Entry 8YFQ (electron microscopy, 3.30 A resolution); this record covers chains B and J of the 17 polymer chains in the assembly.

== Chain B ==
Molecule: DNA-directed RNA polymerase subunit beta
Source organism: Komagataella phaffii
Notes: EC 2.7.7.6
UniProt: C4QZQ7 (C4QZQ7_KOMPG); numbering as in UniProt (aligned over 1-1227)
Sequence (1227 residues; numbered 1 to 1227; the number before each row is that of its first residue):
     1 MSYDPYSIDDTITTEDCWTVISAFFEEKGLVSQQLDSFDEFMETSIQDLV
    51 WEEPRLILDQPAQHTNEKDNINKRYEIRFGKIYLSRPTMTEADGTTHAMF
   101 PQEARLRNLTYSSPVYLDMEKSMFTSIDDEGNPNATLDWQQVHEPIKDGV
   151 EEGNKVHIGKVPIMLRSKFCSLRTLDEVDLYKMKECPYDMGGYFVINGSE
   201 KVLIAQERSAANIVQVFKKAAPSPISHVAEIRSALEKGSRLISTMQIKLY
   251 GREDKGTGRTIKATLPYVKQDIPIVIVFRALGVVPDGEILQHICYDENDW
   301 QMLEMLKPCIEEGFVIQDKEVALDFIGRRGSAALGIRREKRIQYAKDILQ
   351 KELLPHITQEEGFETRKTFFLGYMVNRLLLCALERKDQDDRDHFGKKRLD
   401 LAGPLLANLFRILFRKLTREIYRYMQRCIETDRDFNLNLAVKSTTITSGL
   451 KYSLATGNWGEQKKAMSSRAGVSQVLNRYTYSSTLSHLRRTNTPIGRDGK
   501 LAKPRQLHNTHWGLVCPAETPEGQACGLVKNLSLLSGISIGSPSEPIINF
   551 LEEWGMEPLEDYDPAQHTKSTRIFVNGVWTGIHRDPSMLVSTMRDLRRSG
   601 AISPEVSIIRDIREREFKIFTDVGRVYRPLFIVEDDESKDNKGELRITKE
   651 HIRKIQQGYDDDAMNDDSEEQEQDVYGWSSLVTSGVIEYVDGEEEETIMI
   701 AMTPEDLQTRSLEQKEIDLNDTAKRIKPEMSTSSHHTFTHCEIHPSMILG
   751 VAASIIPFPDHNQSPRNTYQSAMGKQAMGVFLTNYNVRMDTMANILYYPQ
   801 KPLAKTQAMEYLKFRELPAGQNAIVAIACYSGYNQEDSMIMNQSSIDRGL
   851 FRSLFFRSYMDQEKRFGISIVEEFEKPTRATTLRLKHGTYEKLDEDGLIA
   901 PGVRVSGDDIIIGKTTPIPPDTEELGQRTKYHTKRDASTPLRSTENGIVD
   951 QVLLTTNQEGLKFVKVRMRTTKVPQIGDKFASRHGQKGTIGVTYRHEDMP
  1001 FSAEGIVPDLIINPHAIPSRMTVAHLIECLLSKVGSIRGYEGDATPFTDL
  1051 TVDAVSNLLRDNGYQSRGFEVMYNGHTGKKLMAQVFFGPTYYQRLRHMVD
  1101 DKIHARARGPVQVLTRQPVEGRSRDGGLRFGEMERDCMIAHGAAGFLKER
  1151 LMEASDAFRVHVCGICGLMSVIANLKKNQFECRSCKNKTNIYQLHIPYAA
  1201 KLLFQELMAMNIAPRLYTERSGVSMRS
Unresolved in the structure: 1-8, 59-70, 129-152, 497-500, 663-671, 712-718, 920-931, 1223-1227
Bound ions: Zn2+: Cys-1163, Cys-1166, Cys-1182, Cys-1185

== Chain J ==
Molecule: RNA polymerase subunit ABC10-beta, common to RNA polymerases I, II, and III
Source organism: Komagataella phaffii
UniProt: C4R009 (C4R009_KOMPG); residue numbers follow UniProt; this construct covers 1-72
Sequence (72 residues; row label = number of the first residue in the row):
     1 MIIPVRCFSCGKVVGDKWDAYLRLLEEGKQEGDALDELKLKRYCCRRMVL
    51 THVDLIEKFLRYNPLEKKDFDS
Unresolved in the structure: 67-72
Bound ions: Zn2+: Cys-7, Cys-10, Cys-44, Cys-45

== Interface between chain B and chain J ==
Contacting residue pairs (68; chain B residue first):
  Tyr-181(B) with Lys-58(J); Arg-61(J); Tyr-62(J)
  Glu-185(B) with Tyr-62(J)
  Cys-186(B) with Tyr-62(J)
  Pro-187(B) with Tyr-62(J)
  Tyr-188(B) with Lys-58(J)
  Val-780(B) with Leu-55(J), hydrophobic
  Thr-783(B) with Lys-58(J); Phe-59(J); Tyr-62(J), hydrogen bond
  Asn-784(B) with Tyr-62(J)
  Tyr-785(B) with Met-1(J); Phe-59(J), hydrophobic
  Leu-796(B) with Met-1(J)
  Tyr-797(B) with Met-1(J)
  Tyr-798(B) with Ile-2(J); Pro-4(J), hydrophobic; Phe-8(J), hydrophobic
  Pro-799(B) with Val-53(J)
  Gln-800(B) with Arg-47(J); Met-48(J); Thr-51(J)
  Lys-801(B) with Leu-50(J); Thr-51(J), hydrogen bond (backbone-backbone); His-52(J)
  Leu-803(B) with Arg-47(J); Leu-50(J), hydrophobic; Thr-51(J)
  Arg-815(B) with Val-53(J)
  Glu-816(B) with Val-53(J); Leu-55(J)
  Leu-817(B) with Leu-55(J), hydrophobic
  Pro-818(B) with Val-53(J), hydrophobic
  Gln-821(B) with Phe-8(J)
  Asn-822(B) with Arg-47(J), hydrogen bond (backbone-side chain); Thr-51(J), hydrogen bond
  Ile-824(B) with Ser-9(J); Arg-47(J)
  Ser-845(B) with Phe-8(J), hydrogen bond (side chain-backbone)
  Arg-848(B) with Cys-7(J); Phe-8(J), hydrogen bond (side chain-backbone); Ser-9(J), hydrogen bond (side chain-backbone); Cys-10(J), hydrogen bond (side chain-backbone); Gly-11(J)
  Gly-849(B) with Phe-8(J)
  Leu-850(B) with Phe-8(J), hydrophobic
  Gln-951(B) with Leu-65(J)
  His-996(B) with Ser-9(J); Cys-10(J)
  Glu-1004(B) with Arg-42(J)
  Ile-1006(B) with Arg-42(J); Tyr-43(J), hydrophobic
  Val-1007(B) with Ser-9(J)
  Asp-1009(B) with Ser-9(J), hydrogen bond; Arg-47(J), salt bridge
  Lys-1033(B) with Tyr-43(J)
  Ser-1036(B) with Tyr-43(J), hydrogen bond (side chain-backbone); Arg-46(J), hydrogen bond (backbone-side chain); Arg-47(J)
  Ile-1037(B) with Arg-46(J), hydrogen bond (backbone-side chain)
  Arg-1038(B) with Gly-32(J)
  Gly-1039(B) with Glu-31(J); Gly-32(J)
  Tyr-1040(B) with Leu-50(J)
  Tyr-1064(B) with Tyr-43(J)
  Glu-1070(B) with Tyr-43(J), hydrogen bond
  Phe-1087(B) with Tyr-43(J)
Also at the interface, not in a pair above, chain B (50 interface residues in all): Glu-177, Val-178, Lys-182, Lys-184, Val-787, Ile-795, Gly-1035, Pro-1089
Also at the interface, not in a pair above, chain J (30 interface residues in all): Ile-3, Arg-6, Leu-35, Cys-44, Asn-63

== Overview ==
50 residues of chain B and 30 residues of chain J are in contact, with 13 hydrogen bonds and 1 salt bridge.
Polar contacts include Asp-1009(B)/Arg-47(J), Thr-783(B)/Tyr-62(J) and Asn-822(B)/Arg-47(J). Cys-1163(B),
Cys-1166(B), Cys-1182(B) and Cys-1185(B) form the Zn2+ site.
Here chain B is DNA-directed RNA polymerase subunit beta and chain J is RNA polymerase subunit ABC10-beta,
common to RNA polymerases I, II, and III, both from Komagataella phaffii. Entry 8YFQ (Cryo EM structure of
Komagataella phaffii RNAPII-Rat1-Rai1 pre-termination complex) was determined by electron microscopy together
with 8YF5, 8YFE and 8YFR from the same study.
